PDB entry 4O26 | X-ray diffraction, 3.00 A resolution | chains A and E

Chain A:
Name: Telomerase reverse transcriptase
Source organism: Oryzias latipes
Notes: fragment: trbd
Reference sequence: Q1PS67 (Q1PS67_ORYLA); residues 318-572 here = UniProt positions 318-572
Sequence (257 residues; row label = number of the first residue in the row):
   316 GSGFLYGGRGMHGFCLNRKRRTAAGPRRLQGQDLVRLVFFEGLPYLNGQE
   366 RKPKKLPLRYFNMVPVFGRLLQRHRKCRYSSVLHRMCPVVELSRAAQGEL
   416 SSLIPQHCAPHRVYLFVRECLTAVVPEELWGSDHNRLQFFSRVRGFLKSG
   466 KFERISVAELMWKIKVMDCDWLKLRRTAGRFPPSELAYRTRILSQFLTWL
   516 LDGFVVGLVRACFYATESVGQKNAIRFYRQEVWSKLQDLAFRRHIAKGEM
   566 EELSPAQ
Unresolved in the structure: 359-366, 466-470, 534-537
Differences from the reference sequence: expression tag (316-317)
Disulfides: Cys402-Cys423
Curated features (UniProtKB/Swiss-Prot):
  - region (Interaction with RNA template): Leu371 to Phe376, Trp477 to Tyr503
  - mutagenesis: Phe355 (F355L: Mildly impaired RNA template binding; F355Y: Impaired RNA template binding), Phe376 (F376A: Impaired RNA template binding), Trp477 (W477F: No effect on RNA template binding; W477L: Impaired RNA template binding), Tyr503 (Y503A: Impaired RNA template binding; Y503F: No effect on RNA template binding; Y503S: Impaired RNA template binding)

Chain E:
Molecule: Telomerase TR
Notes: fragment: cr4/5
Sequence (51 nucleotides; numbered 170 to 220; the number before each row is that of its first residue):
   170 GGAACGCCGCGGUCAGCUCGGCUGCUGCGAAGAGUUCGUCUCUGUUGUUC
   220 C
Unresolved in the structure: 205-208
From the paper describing this entry:
  - contacts within the chain: C174-G198, C174-C177 (hydrogen bond), C176-U217 (hydrogen bond), A199-G213
  - conformationally variable residues: C174, C176

Interface between chain A and chain E:
Pairs across the interface - 45 pairs, chain A then chain E:
  Lys370(A) - C188(E)  base contact
  Lys370(A) - G189(E)  base contact
  Lys370(A) - G190(E)  hydrogen bond to the base
  Leu371(A) - G189(E)  hydrogen bond to the base
  Pro372(A) - U182(E)  sugar contact
  Pro372(A) - G189(E)  base contact
  Leu373(A) - G189(E)  base contact
  Arg374(A) - G180(E)  hydrogen bond to the phosphate
  Arg374(A) - G181(E)  salt bridge to the phosphate
  Phe376(A) - G189(E)  stacking on the base
  Glu474(A) - A202(E)  sugar contact
  Glu474(A) - G203(E)  phosphate contact
  Trp477(A) - C211(E)  hydrogen bond to the sugar
  Lys478(A) - C211(E)  phosphate contact
  Ile479(A) - U212(E)  sugar contact
  Lys480(A) - U212(E)  salt bridge to the phosphate
  Lys480(A) - G213(E)  salt bridge to the phosphate
  Val481(A) - U212(E)  hydrogen bond to the phosphate
  Val481(A) - G213(E)  hydrogen bond to the phosphate
  Met482(A) - G213(E)  hydrogen bond to the phosphate
  Leu489(A) - G180(E)  sugar contact
  Leu489(A) - G181(E)  phosphate contact
  Arg490(A) - C179(E)  salt bridge to the phosphate
  Arg490(A) - G180(E)  salt bridge to the phosphate
  Thr492(A) - C179(E)  phosphate contact
  Arg495(A) - G178(E)  hydrogen bond to the sugar
  Arg495(A) - C179(E)  sugar contact
  Arg495(A) - U215(E)  salt bridge to the phosphate
  Arg495(A) - G216(E)  salt bridge to the phosphate
  Phe496(A) - A199(E)  hydrogen bond to the base
  Phe496(A) - G213(E)  phosphate contact
  Pro497(A) - G178(E)  base contact
  Pro497(A) - C179(E)  sugar contact
  Pro497(A) - C197(E)  base contact
  Pro497(A) - G198(E)  sugar contact
  Pro497(A) - A199(E)  base contact
  Pro498(A) - G198(E)  sugar contact
  Pro498(A) - A199(E)  base contact
  Pro498(A) - A200(E)  sugar contact
  Ser499(A) - C197(E)  hydrogen bond to the sugar
  Glu500(A) - C179(E)  sugar contact
  Leu501(A) - G213(E)  sugar contact
  Tyr503(A) - G181(E)  phosphate contact
  Tyr503(A) - U182(E)  base contact
  Arg506(A) - U182(E)  hydrogen bond to the base
Also at the interface, not in a pair above, chain A (30 interface residues in all): Phe355, Tyr375, Asp483, Gly494, Thr505
Also at the interface, not in a pair above, chain E (21 interface residues in all): G196, U214
The authors on this interface:
  - pairs named by the authors: Leu371(A)-G189(E) (hydrogen bond), Phe376(A)-G189(E), Phe496(A)-A199(E) (backbone contact), Tyr503(A)-U182(E) (pi stacking), Arg506(A)-U182(E) (hydrogen bond)
  - interface residues, chain A: Arg374(A), Trp477(A), Lys480(A), Val481(A), Met482(A), Arg490(A), Arg495(A)
  - interface residues, chain E: G178(E), C179(E), G180(E), G181(E), C211(E), U212(E), G213(E)

Summary:
30 residues of chain A and 21 residues of chain E are in contact; the contacts include 11 hydrogen bonds, 7
salt bridges and 1 aromatic stacking contact. Among the polar pairs are Lys370(A)-G190(E), Leu371(A)-G189(E)
and Phe496(A)-A199(E). The paper describes hydrogen bonds between Leu371(A) and G189(E) and Arg506(A) and
U182(E); a contact between Phe376(A) and G189(E); a backbone contact between Phe496(A) and A199(E). The paper
reports interface residues Arg374(A), Trp477(A) and G178(E) among others; conformational variability at
C174(E) and C176(E).
Chain A is Telomerase reverse transcriptase (Oryzias latipes) and chain E is Telomerase TR; the structure,
Crystal structure of the TRBD domain of TERT and the CR4/5 of TR, was determined by X-ray diffraction.
